PDB entry 7KFU | electron microscopy, 3.90 A resolution | chains A and B of the 6 polymer chains in the assembly

[Chain A (and B)]
Name: Cas2
From: Thiomicrospira sp
Notes: chain B of this document is another copy of the same molecule, construct and numbering; everything in this record applies to it too
Amino-acid sequence (99 residues; numbered -2 to 96; the number before each row is that of its first residue; numbers below 1 keep their minus sign (Ser-2 is residue -2)):
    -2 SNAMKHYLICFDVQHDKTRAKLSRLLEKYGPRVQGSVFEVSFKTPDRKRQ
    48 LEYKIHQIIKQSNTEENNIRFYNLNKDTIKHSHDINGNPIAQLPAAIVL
Disordered / not traced: -2 to 0

[Chain A / chain B interface]
Contacting residue pairs - 49 pairs, chain A then chain B:
  Leu5(A) - Tyr69(B)
  Phe8(A) - Gln31(B)
  Asp9(A) - Gln31(B)
  Val30(A) - Arg67(B)  hydrogen bond (backbone-side chain)
  Val30(A) - Tyr69(B)
  Gln31(A) - Cys7(B)  hydrogen bond (side chain-backbone)
  Gln31(A) - Phe8(B)
  Gln31(A) - Asp9(B)
  Gln31(A) - Asn65(B)  hydrogen bond (side chain-backbone)
  Gln31(A) - Arg67(B)
  Lys45(A) - His80(B)  hydrogen bond
  Glu49(A) - His80(B)  salt bridge
  His53(A) - Ile82(B)
  Asn64(A) - Asn83(B)  hydrogen bond
  Asn65(A) - Gln31(B)  hydrogen bond
  Ile66(A) - Asp81(B)
  Ile66(A) - Ile82(B)  hydrophobic
  Arg67(A) - Val30(B)
  Arg67(A) - Gln31(B)
  Arg67(A) - Ile87(B)
  Phe68(A) - Ser79(B)  hydrogen bond (backbone-side chain)
  Phe68(A) - His80(B)
  Tyr69(A) - Leu5(B)  hydrophobic
  Tyr69(A) - Glu36(B)  hydrogen bond
  Tyr69(A) - Ser79(B)
  Asn70(A) - Thr75(B)
  Asn70(A) - His78(B)
  Asn72(A) - Asp74(B)  hydrogen bond
  Asn72(A) - Thr75(B)
  Thr75(A) - Asn70(B)
  Thr75(A) - Asn72(B)
  Thr75(A) - Thr75(B)  hydrogen bond
  His78(A) - Asn70(B)
  Ser79(A) - Phe68(B)
  Ser79(A) - Tyr69(B)
  Ser79(A) - Asn70(B)  hydrogen bond (side chain-backbone)
  His80(A) - Lys45(B)
  His80(A) - Glu49(B)
  His80(A) - Phe68(B)  hydrogen bond (backbone-backbone)
  Asp81(A) - Asn64(B)
  Asp81(A) - Ile66(B)
  Ile82(A) - His53(B)
  Ile82(A) - Asn64(B)
  Ile82(A) - Ile66(B)
  Ile82(A) - Phe68(B)  hydrophobic
  Asn83(A) - His53(B)
  Asn83(A) - Asn64(B)  hydrogen bond
  Ile87(A) - Arg67(B)
  Ile87(A) - Tyr69(B)
Interface residues without a listed pair, chain A (32 interface residues in all): Tyr4, Gly32, Val34, Glu36, Ile56, Leu71, Asp74, Ala88
Interface residues without a listed pair, chain B (33 interface residues in all): Lys2, Tyr4, Gly32, Ile56, Leu71, Ala88

[Summary]
32 residues of chain A and 33 residues of chain B are in contact, with 13 hydrogen bonds and 1 salt bridge.
Among the polar pairs are Glu49(A)-His80(B), Val30(A)-Arg67(B) and Gln31(A)-Cys7(B).
Chain A and chain B are both Cas2 (Thiomicrospira sp); the structure, Cas6-RT-Cas1--Cas2 complex, was
determined by electron microscopy (same publication as 7KFT).
